8B87 - chains B and D of the 4 polymer chains in the assembly; structure by X-ray diffraction, 2.00 A resolution.

Chain B:
Molecule: Protein scribble homolog
From: Homo sapiens
Reference sequence: Q14160 (SCRIB_HUMAN); numbering as in UniProt (aligned over 700-815)
Chain sequence (120 residues; numbered 696 to 815; the number before each row is that of its first residue):
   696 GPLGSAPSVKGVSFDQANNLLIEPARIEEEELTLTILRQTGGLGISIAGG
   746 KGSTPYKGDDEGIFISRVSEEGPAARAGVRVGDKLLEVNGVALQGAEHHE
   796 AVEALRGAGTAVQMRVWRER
Disordered / not traced: 696-720, 736, 815
Construct notes: expression tag (696-699)
Swiss-Prot annotation at these positions:
  - modified residue (Phosphoserine): Ser708, Ser764
Residues lining bound ligands: beta-D-talopyranose (SDY): Lys752, Gly753, Asp754, Asp755, Lys779

Chain D:
Molecule: Protein E6
Reference sequence: A0A384KQK8 (A0A384KQK8_HPV16); residues 96-105 here correspond to UniProt positions 149-158 (UniProt number = residue number + 53)
Chain sequence (10 residues; numbered 96 to 105; the number before each row is that of its first residue):
    96 SSRTRRETQL
Disordered / not traced: 96

Interface between chain B and chain D:
Residue-residue contacts - 29 pairs, chain B then chain D:
  Gly737(B) - Leu105(D)
  Leu738(B) - Leu105(D)  hydrogen bond (backbone-backbone)
  Gly739(B) - Leu105(D)  hydrogen bond (backbone-backbone)
  Ile740(B) - Gln104(D)
  Ile740(B) - Leu105(D)  hydrogen bond (backbone-backbone)
  Ser741(B) - Thr103(D)
  Ser741(B) - Gln104(D)
  Ile742(B) - Glu102(D)
  Ile742(B) - Thr103(D)  hydrogen bond (backbone-backbone)
  Ala743(B) - Arg101(D)
  Gly744(B) - Arg101(D)  hydrogen bond (backbone-backbone)
  Gly747(B) - Arg98(D)
  Gly747(B) - Arg101(D)
  Ser748(B) - Arg98(D)  hydrogen bond (backbone-side chain)
  Ser748(B) - Thr99(D)
  Ser748(B) - Arg101(D)  hydrogen bond
  Thr749(B) - Arg98(D)
  Thr749(B) - Thr99(D)  hydrogen bond (backbone-backbone)
  Thr749(B) - Arg100(D)  hydrogen bond (side chain-backbone)
  Glu756(B) - Arg98(D)  salt bridge
  Ser761(B) - Glu102(D)  hydrogen bond
  Arg762(B) - Gln104(D)
  His793(B) - Arg101(D)
  His793(B) - Glu102(D)
  His793(B) - Thr103(D)  hydrogen bond
  Val797(B) - Thr103(D)
  Leu800(B) - Leu105(D)  hydrophobic
  Arg801(B) - Thr103(D)
  Arg801(B) - Leu105(D)
Other interface residues (no listed pair), chain B (19 interface residues in all): Pro750

In short:
19 residues of chain B face 8 of chain D across their interface, with 11 hydrogen bonds and 1 salt bridge.
Polar pairs include Glu756(B)-Arg98(D), Gly739(B)-Leu105(D) and Ser748(B)-Arg98(D). Chain B binds
beta-D-talopyranose.
Chain B is Protein scribble homolog (Homo sapiens) and chain D is Protein E6; the structure, Crystal structure
of Scribble PDZ1 with human papillomavirus strain 16 E6 peptide, was determined by X-ray diffraction.
